PDB entry 1FMH | solution NMR | chains A and B

Chain A:
Name: General control protein GCN4
Notes: fragment: leucine zipper acidic chain
Reference sequence: P03069 (GCN4_YEAST); residues 1-31 here correspond to UniProt positions 249-279 (UniProt number = residue number + 248)
Amino-acid sequence (33 residues; row label = number of the first residue in the row; numbering starts at 0):
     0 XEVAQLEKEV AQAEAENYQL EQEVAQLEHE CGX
Modified positions: ACE (acetyl group) at position 0; NH2 (amino group) at position 32
Sequence notes: engineered mutation E1 (Arg249 in P03069), V2 (Met250 in P03069), A3 (Lys251 in P03069), K7 (Asp255 in P03069), E8 (Lys256 in P03069), A10 (Glu258 in P03069), Q11 (Glu259 in P03069), A12 (Leu260 in P03069), E13 (Leu261 in P03069), A14 (Ser262 in P03069), E15 (Lys263 in P03069), Q18 (His266 in P03069), Q21 (Asn269 in P03069), Q25 (Arg273 in P03069), E27 (Lys275 in P03069), H28 (Lys276 in P03069), E29 (Leu277 in P03069), C30 (Val278 in P03069)
Curated features (UniProtKB/Swiss-Prot):
  - region: L5, E6, V9, N16, Y17, L19, E20, E22 to A24, L26 (Leucine-zipper)

Chain B:
Name: General control protein GCN4
Notes: fragment: leucine zipper basic chain
Reference sequence: P03069 (GCN4_YEAST); residues 1-31 here correspond to UniProt positions 249-279 (UniProt number = residue number + 248)
Amino-acid sequence (33 residues; row label = number of the first residue in the row; numbering starts at 0):
     0 XEVQALKKRV QALKARNYAA KQKVQALRHK CGX
Modified positions: ACE (acetyl group) at position 0; NH2 (amino group) at position 32
Sequence notes: engineered mutation E1 (Arg249 in P03069), V2 (Met250 in P03069), Q3 (Lys251 in P03069), A4 (Gln252 in P03069), K6 (Glu254 in P03069), K7 (Asp255 in P03069), R8 (Lys256 in P03069), Q10 (Glu258 in P03069), A11 (Glu259 in P03069), K13 (Leu261 in P03069), A14 (Ser262 in P03069), R15 (Lys263 in P03069), A18 (His266 in P03069), A19 (Leu267 in P03069), K20 (Glu268 in P03069), Q21 (Asn269 in P03069), K22 (Glu270 in P03069), Q24 (Ala272 in P03069), A25 (Arg273 in P03069), R27 (Lys275 in P03069), H28 (Lys276 in P03069), K29 (Leu277 in P03069), C30 (Val278 in P03069)
Curated features (UniProtKB/Swiss-Prot):
  - region: L5, V9, L12, N16, Y17, V23, L26 (Leucine-zipper)

Interface between chain A and chain B:
Contacting residue pairs (42):
  ACE_0(A) - V2(B)
  V2(A) - ACE_0(B)
  V2(A) - V2(B)
  V2(A) - L5(B)
  L5(A) - V2(B)
  L5(A) - L5(B)
  L5(A) - K6(B)
  E6(A) - L5(B)
  E8(A) - V9(B)
  E8(A) - K13(B)
  V9(A) - L5(B)
  V9(A) - R8(B)
  V9(A) - V9(B)
  V9(A) - L12(B)
  A12(A) - L12(B)
  A12(A) - K13(B)
  A12(A) - N16(B)
  E13(A) - R8(B)
  E13(A) - L12(B)
  E15(A) - N16(B)
  E15(A) - K20(B)
  N16(A) - L12(B)
  N16(A) - R15(B)
  N16(A) - N16(B)
  L19(A) - N16(B)
  L19(A) - A19(B)
  L19(A) - K20(B)
  L19(A) - V23(B)
  E20(A) - R15(B)
  E22(A) - V23(B)
  E22(A) - R27(B)
  V23(A) - A19(B)
  V23(A) - K22(B)
  V23(A) - V23(B)
  V23(A) - L26(B)
  L26(A) - V23(B)
  L26(A) - L26(B)
  L26(A) - R27(B)
  E27(A) - K22(B)
  E27(A) - L26(B)
  C30(A) - K29(B)
  C30(A) - C30(B)  disulfide
Also at the interface, not in a pair above, chain A (19 interface residues in all): E1, G31
Cross-chain cystine bridges: C30(A)-C30(B)

Summary:
19 residues of chain A face 18 of chain B across their interface, with 1 disulfide bond.
Here chain A is General control protein GCN4 and chain B is General control protein GCN4. Entry 1FMH (NMR
solution structure of a designed heterodimeric leucine zipper) was determined by solution NMR.
